PDB entry 7WD9 | electron microscopy, 3.70 A resolution | chains C and G of the 9 polymer chains in the assembly

Chain C:
Protein: Spike glycoprotein
Organism: Severe acute respiratory syndrome coronavirus 2
Reference sequence: P0DTC2 (SPIKE_SARS2); numbering as in UniProt; present here: 1-241, 245-1206
Chain sequence (1258 residues; row label = number of the first residue in the row; note: 3 numbers in that range are skipped by the numbering (no residue carries them; nothing is unmodelled there)):
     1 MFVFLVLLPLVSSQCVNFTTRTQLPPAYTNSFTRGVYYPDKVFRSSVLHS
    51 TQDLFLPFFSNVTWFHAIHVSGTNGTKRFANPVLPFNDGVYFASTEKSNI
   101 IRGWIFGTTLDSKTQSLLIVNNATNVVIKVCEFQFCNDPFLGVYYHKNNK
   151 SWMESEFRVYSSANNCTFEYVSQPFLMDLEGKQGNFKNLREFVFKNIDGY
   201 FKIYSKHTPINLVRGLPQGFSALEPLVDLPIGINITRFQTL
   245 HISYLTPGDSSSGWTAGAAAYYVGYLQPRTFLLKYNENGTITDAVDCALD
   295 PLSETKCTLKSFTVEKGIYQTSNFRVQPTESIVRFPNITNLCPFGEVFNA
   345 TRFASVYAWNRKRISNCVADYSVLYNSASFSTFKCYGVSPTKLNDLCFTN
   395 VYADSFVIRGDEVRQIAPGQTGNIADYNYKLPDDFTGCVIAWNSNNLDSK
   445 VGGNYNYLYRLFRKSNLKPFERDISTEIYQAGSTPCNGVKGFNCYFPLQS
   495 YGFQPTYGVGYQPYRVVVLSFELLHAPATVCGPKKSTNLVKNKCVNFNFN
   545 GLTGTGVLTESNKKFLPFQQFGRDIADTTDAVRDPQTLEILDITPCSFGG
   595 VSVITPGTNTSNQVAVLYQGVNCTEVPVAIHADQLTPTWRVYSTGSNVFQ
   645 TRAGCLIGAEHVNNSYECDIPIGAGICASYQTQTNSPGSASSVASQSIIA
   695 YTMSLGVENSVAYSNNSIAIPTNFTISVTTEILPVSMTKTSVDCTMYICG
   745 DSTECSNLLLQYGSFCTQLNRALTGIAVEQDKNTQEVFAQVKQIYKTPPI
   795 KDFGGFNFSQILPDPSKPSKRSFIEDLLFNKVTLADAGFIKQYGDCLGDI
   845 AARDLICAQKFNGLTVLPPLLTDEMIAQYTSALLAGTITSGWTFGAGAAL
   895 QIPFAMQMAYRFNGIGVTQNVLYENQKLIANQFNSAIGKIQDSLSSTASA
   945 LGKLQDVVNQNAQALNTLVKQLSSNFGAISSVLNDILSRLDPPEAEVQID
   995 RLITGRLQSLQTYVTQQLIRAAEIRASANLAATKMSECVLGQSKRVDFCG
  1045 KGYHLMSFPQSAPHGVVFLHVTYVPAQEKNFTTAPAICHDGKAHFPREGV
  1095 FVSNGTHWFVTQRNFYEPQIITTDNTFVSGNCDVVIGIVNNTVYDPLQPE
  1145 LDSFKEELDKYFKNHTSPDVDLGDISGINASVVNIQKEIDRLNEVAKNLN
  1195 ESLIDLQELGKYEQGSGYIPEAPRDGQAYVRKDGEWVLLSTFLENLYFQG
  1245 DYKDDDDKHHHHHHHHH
Not modelled in the structure: 1-13, 70-76, 248-254, 621-640, 677-688, 828-847, 1162-1261
Sequence notes: variant Phe18 (Leu in P0DTC2), Ala80 (Asp in P0DTC2), Gly215 (Asp in P0DTC2), Ile246 (Arg in P0DTC2), Asn417 (Lys in P0DTC2), Lys484 (Glu in P0DTC2), Tyr501 (Asn in P0DTC2), Gly614 (Asp in P0DTC2), Gly682 (Arg in P0DTC2), Ser683 (Arg in P0DTC2), Ser685 (Arg in P0DTC2), Val701 (Ala in P0DTC2), Pro986 (Lys in P0DTC2), Pro987 (Val in P0DTC2); expression tag (1207-1261)
Swiss-Prot annotation at these positions:
  - region: Asn280 to Cys301 (Putative superantigen), Arg403 to Asp405 (Integrin-binding motif), Asn448 to Phe456 (Immunodominant HLA epitope recognized by the CD8+), Pro681, Ala684 (Putative superantigen), Ser816 to Tyr837 (Fusion peptide 1), Lys835 to Phe855 (Fusion peptide 2), Asp1163 to Glu1202 (Heptad repeat 2)
  - site: Arg815, Ser816 (Cleavage)
  - glycosylation: Asn17 (N-linked (GlcNAc...) (complex) asparagine), Asn61 (N-linked (GlcNAc...) (hybrid) asparagine), Asn74 (N-linked (GlcNAc...) (complex) asparagine), Asn122 (N-linked (GlcNAc...) (hybrid) asparagine), Asn149 (N-linked (GlcNAc...) (complex) asparagine), Asn165 (N-linked (GlcNAc...) (complex) asparagine), Asn234 (N-linked (GlcNAc...) (high mannose) asparagine), Asn282 (N-linked (GlcNAc...) (complex) asparagine), Thr323 (O-linked (GalNAc) threonine), Ser325 (O-linked (HexNAc...) serine), Asn331 (N-linked (GlcNAc...) (complex) asparagine), Asn343 (N-linked (GlcNAc...) (complex) asparagine), Asn603 (N-linked (GlcNAc...) (hybrid) asparagine), Asn616 (N-linked (GlcNAc...) (complex) asparagine), Asn657 (N-linked (GlcNAc...) (complex) asparagine), Thr676 (O-linked (GlcNAc...) threonine), Thr678 (O-linked (GlcNAc...) threonine), Asn709 (N-linked (GlcNAc...) (high mannose) asparagine), Asn717 (N-linked (GlcNAc...) (hybrid) asparagine), Asn801 (N-linked (GlcNAc...) (hybrid) asparagine) and 6 more in UniProt
Disulfide bonds: Cys131-Cys166, Cys291-Cys301, Cys379-Cys432, Cys480-Cys488, Cys538-Cys590, Cys617-Cys649, Cys662-Cys671, Cys738-Cys760, Cys743-Cys749, Cys1032-Cys1043, Cys1082-Cys1126

Chain G:
Protein: Heavy chain of S3H3 Fab
Organism: Mus musculus
Notes: antibody fragment or engineered binder
Chain sequence (217 residues; row label = number of the first residue in the row):
     1 QVQLQQPGAELVRPGASVKLSCKASGYSFTRFWMNWVKQRPGQGLEWIGM
    51 IHPSDSETRLNQKFKDKATLTVDKSSTTAYMQLSSPTSEDSAVYYCARKD
   101 YDYDAWFAYWGQGTLVTVSAAKTTPPSVYPLAPGSAAQTNSMVTLGCLVK
   151 GYFPEPVTVTWNSGSLSSGVHTFPAVLQSDLYTLSSSVTVPSSTWPSETV
   201 TCNVAHPASSTKVDKKI
Disulfide bonds: Cys22-Cys96, Cys147-Cys202

How chain C and chain G interact:
Pairs across the interface - 20 pairs, chain C then chain G:
  Thr323(C) - His52(G)
  Glu324(C) - His52(G)
  Glu324(C) - Ser54(G)  hydrogen bond
  Arg328(C) - Tyr101(G)
  Arg328(C) - Asp102(G)  salt bridge
  Asn532(C) - Arg31(G)
  Asn532(C) - Phe32(G)
  Asn532(C) - Asp100(G)  hydrogen bond
  Asn532(C) - Tyr101(G)  hydrogen bond (side chain-backbone)
  Leu533(C) - Tyr101(G)
  Val534(C) - Trp33(G)
  Lys535(C) - Trp33(G)
  Lys535(C) - Tyr101(G)
  Lys535(C) - Tyr103(G)  hydrogen bond (side chain-backbone)
  Lys537(C) - Trp33(G)
  Lys537(C) - His52(G)
  Lys537(C) - Asp55(G)  salt bridge
  Lys537(C) - Glu57(G)  salt bridge
  Gln580(C) - Asp102(G)  hydrogen bond
  Glu583(C) - Tyr103(G)
Other interface residues (no listed pair), chain C (13 interface residues in all): Thr531, Asn536, Asp578
Other interface residues (no listed pair), chain G (12 interface residues in all): Arg59

In short:
The interface between chain C and chain G involves 13 residues on one side and 12 on the other; the contacts
include 5 hydrogen bonds and 3 salt bridges. Polar contacts include Arg328(C)-Asp102(G), Lys537(C)-Asp55(G)
and Lys537(C)-Glu57(G).
Here chain C is Spike glycoprotein (Severe acute respiratory syndrome coronavirus 2) and chain G is Heavy
chain of S3H3 Fab (Mus musculus). Entry 7WD9 (SARS-CoV-2 Beta spike in complex with three S3H3 Fabs) was
determined by electron microscopy (same publication as 7WCR, 7WCZ, 7WD0, 7WD7, 7WD8 and 7WDF).
